PDB entry 1WYT | X-ray diffraction, 2.40 A resolution | chains A and C of the 4 polymer chains in the assembly

[Chain A (and C)]
Protein: glycine dehydrogenase (decarboxylating) subunit 1
Source organism: Thermus thermophilus
Notes: EC 1.4.4.2; chain C of this document is another copy of the same molecule, construct and numbering; everything in this record applies to it too
UniProt: Q5SKW8 (Q5SKW8_THET8); numbering as in UniProt (aligned over 1-438)
Chain sequence (438 residues; each row starts with the number of its first residue):
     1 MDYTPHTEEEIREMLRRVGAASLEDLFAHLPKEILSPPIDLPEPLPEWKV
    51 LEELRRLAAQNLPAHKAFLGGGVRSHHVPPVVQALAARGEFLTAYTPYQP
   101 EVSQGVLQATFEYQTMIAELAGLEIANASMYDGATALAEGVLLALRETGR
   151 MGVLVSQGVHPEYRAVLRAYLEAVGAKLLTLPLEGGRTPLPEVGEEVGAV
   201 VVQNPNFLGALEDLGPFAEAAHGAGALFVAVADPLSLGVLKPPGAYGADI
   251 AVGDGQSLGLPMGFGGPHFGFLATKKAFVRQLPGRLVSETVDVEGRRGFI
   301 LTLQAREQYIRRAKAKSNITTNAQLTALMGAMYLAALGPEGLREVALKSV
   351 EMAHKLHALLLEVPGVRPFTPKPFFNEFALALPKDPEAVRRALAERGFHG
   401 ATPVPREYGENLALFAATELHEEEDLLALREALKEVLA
Unresolved in the structure: 438

[How chain A and chain C interact]
Pairs across the interface (24; chain A residue first):
  Glu47(A) - His77(C)  salt bridge
  Glu47(A) - Pro79(C)
  Glu47(A) - Pro80(C)
  Trp48(A) - His77(C)
  Trp48(A) - Glu419(C)
  Trp48(A) - Leu420(C)
  Lys49(A) - Glu422(C)  salt bridge
  Glu52(A) - Lys66(C)  salt bridge
  Glu52(A) - Glu422(C)
  Arg55(A) - His65(C)  hydrogen bond
  Lys66(A) - Glu52(C)  salt bridge
  His77(A) - Glu47(C)  salt bridge
  His77(A) - Trp48(C)
  Pro79(A) - Glu47(C)
  Pro80(A) - Glu47(C)
  Arg88(A) - Arg88(C)
  Arg88(A) - Gly89(C)
  Arg88(A) - Glu90(C)  salt bridge
  Gly89(A) - Arg88(C)
  Glu90(A) - Arg88(C)  salt bridge
  Glu419(A) - Trp48(C)
  Leu420(A) - Trp48(C)
  Glu422(A) - Trp48(C)
  Glu422(A) - Lys49(C)  salt bridge
Also at the interface, not in a pair above, chain A (17 interface residues in all): Leu51, His65
Also at the interface, not in a pair above, chain C (17 interface residues in all): Leu51, Arg55

[In short]
The chain A/chain C interface involves 17 residues from each chain, with 1 hydrogen bond and 8 salt bridges.
Polar pairs include Glu47(A)-His77(C), Lys49(A)-Glu422(C) and Glu52(A)-Lys66(C).
Both chains are glycine dehydrogenase (decarboxylating) subunit 1 (Thermus thermophilus). Entry 1WYT (Crystal
structure of glycine decarboxylase (P-protein) of the glycine cleavage system, in apo form) was determined by
X-ray diffraction together with 1WYU and 1WYV from the same study.
